Entry 9UD6 (electron microscopy, 2.65 A resolution); this record covers chains A and B of the 6 polymer chains in the assembly.

Chain A:
Name: Na(+)-translocating NADH-quinone reductase subunit A
Source organism: Vibrio cholerae O395
Notes: EC 7.2.1.1
UniProt: A5F5X1 (NQRA_VIBC3); numbering as in UniProt (aligned over 1-446)
Amino-acid sequence (446 residues; row label = number of the first residue in the row):
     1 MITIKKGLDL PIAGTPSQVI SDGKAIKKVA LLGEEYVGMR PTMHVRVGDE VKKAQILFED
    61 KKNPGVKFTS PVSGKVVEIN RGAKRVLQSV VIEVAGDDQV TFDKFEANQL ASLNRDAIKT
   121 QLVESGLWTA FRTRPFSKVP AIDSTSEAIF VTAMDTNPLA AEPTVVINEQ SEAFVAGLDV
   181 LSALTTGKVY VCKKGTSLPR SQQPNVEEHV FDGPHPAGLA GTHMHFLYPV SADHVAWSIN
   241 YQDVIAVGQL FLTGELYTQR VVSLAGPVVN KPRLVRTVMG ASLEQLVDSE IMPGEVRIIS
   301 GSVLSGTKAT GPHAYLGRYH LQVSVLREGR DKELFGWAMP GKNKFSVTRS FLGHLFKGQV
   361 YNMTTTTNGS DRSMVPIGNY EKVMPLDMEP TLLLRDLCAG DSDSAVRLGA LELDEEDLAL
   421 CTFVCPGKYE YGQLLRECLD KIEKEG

Chain B:
Name: Na(+)-translocating NADH-quinone reductase subunit B
Source organism: Vibrio cholerae O395
Notes: EC 7.2.1.1
UniProt: A5F5X0 (NQRB_VIBC3); residue numbers follow UniProt; this construct covers 1-415
Amino-acid sequence (415 residues; numbered 1 to 415; the number before each row is that of its first residue):
     1 MGLKKFLEDI EHHFEPGGKH EKWFALYEAA ATLFYTPGLV TKRSSHVRDS VDLKRIMIMV
    61 WLAVFPAMFW GMYNAGGQAI AALNHLYSGD QLAAIVAGNW HYWLTEMLGG TMSSDAGWGS
   121 KMLLGATYFL PIYATVFIVG GFWEVLFCMV RKHEVNEGFF VTSILFALIV PPTLPLWQAA
   181 LGITFGVVVA KEVFGGTGRN FLNPALAGRA FLFFAYPAQI SGDLVWTAAD GYSGATALSQ
   241 WAQGGAGALI NNATGQTITW MDAFIGNIPG SIGEVSTLAL MIGAAFIVYM GIASWRIIGG
   301 VMIGMILLST LFNVIGSDTN AMFNMPWHWH LVLGGFAFGM FFMATDPVSA SFTNSGKWAY
   361 GILIGVMCVL IRVVNPAYPE GMMLAILFAN LFAPLFDHVV VERNIKRRLA RYGKQ
Not modelled in the structure: 1-26, 414-415
Ligand contacts:
  - FMN (flavin mononucleotide), molecule 1: Ile-169, Leu-206, Arg-209, Phe-213, Trp-226, Ala-235, Thr-236, Ala-237, Leu-238, Ser-239, Gly-270, Ser-271, Glu-274, Gly-334, Gly-335, Phe-338, Gly-339, Met-343, Tyr-378, Pro-379, Glu-380, Gly-381, Met-382, Met-383, Leu-384
  - FMN, molecule 2: Phe-213, Phe-214, Pro-217, Ser-221, Gly-222, Asp-223, Ala-377, Tyr-378
  - riboflavin (RBF): Ile-56, Met-57, Val-60, Gly-158, Val-161, Thr-162, Leu-165, Lys-191, Thr-197, Gly-198, Asn-200, Leu-202, Asn-203, Pro-204, Ala-205, Ile-292, Phe-342, Met-343, Thr-345, Asp-346, Pro-347, Val-348, Ser-349
UniProt features mapped onto this chain:
  - modified residue: Thr-236 (FMN phosphoryl threonine)

Chain A / chain B interface:
Pairs across the interface (119):
  His-225(A) with Gly-413(B)
  Tyr-228(A) with Arg-411(B)
  Pro-229(A) with Arg-411(B), hydrogen bond (backbone-side chain)
  His-234(A) with Arg-411(B), hydrogen bond
  Arg-297(A) with Thr-41(B), hydrogen bond; His-46(B), hydrogen bond
  Ile-299(A) with His-46(B)
  Val-303(A) with Ser-44(B); Ser-45(B); His-46(B), hydrogen bond (backbone-backbone); Val-47(B)
  Leu-304(A) with Ser-44(B); Ser-45(B)
  Ser-305(A) with Ser-44(B)
  Gly-306(A) with Ser-44(B); His-46(B), hydrogen bond (backbone-side chain)
  Lys-308(A) with His-46(B)
  Leu-326(A) with Val-47(B), hydrophobic
  Glu-328(A) with Val-40(B)
  Gly-329(A) with Leu-39(B); Val-40(B)
  Arg-330(A) with Gly-38(B); Val-40(B)
  Asp-331(A) with Gly-38(B)
  Lys-332(A) with Thr-36(B); Pro-37(B); Gly-38(B)
  Glu-333(A) with Tyr-35(B); Thr-36(B), hydrogen bond (backbone-side chain)
  Leu-334(A) with Phe-34(B), hydrophobic; Tyr-35(B)
  Phe-335(A) with Phe-34(B), hydrogen bond (backbone-backbone)
  Trp-337(A) with Leu-33(B), hydrogen bond (side chain-backbone); Phe-34(B), hydrogen bond (side chain-backbone); Thr-36(B); Lys-54(B); Arg-55(B), hydrogen bond (backbone-side chain); Ile-58(B), hydrophobic
  Ala-338(A) with Arg-55(B)
  Met-339(A) with Arg-55(B), hydrogen bond (backbone-side chain)
  Lys-344(A) with Ser-50(B)
  Phe-345(A) with Asp-49(B); Ser-50(B), hydrogen bond (backbone-side chain)
  Ser-346(A) with Asp-49(B), hydrogen bond; Val-51(B)
  Val-347(A) with Asp-49(B), hydrogen bond (backbone-side chain)
  Thr-348(A) with Met-290(B)
  Arg-349(A) with Tyr-289(B), hydrogen bond (side chain-backbone); Met-290(B), hydrogen bond (backbone-backbone)
  Ser-350(A) with Arg-55(B), hydrogen bond (backbone-side chain); Met-290(B)
  Phe-351(A) with Ser-50(B); Val-51(B); Arg-55(B)
  His-354(A) with Tyr-289(B), hydrogen bond
  Leu-355(A) with Tyr-289(B)
  Met-363(A) with Val-47(B), hydrophobic
  Thr-364(A) with His-46(B); Val-47(B)
  Thr-365(A) with Val-40(B); Thr-41(B), hydrogen bond (backbone-backbone); His-46(B)
  Thr-366(A) with Leu-39(B); Arg-48(B)
  Thr-367(A) with Leu-39(B); Val-40(B); Thr-41(B)
  Asn-368(A) with Arg-48(B); Asp-49(B); Ser-50(B); Val-51(B); Asp-52(B)
  Gly-369(A) with Pro-37(B)
  Arg-372(A) with Glu-154(B), salt bridge; Val-155(B); Asn-156(B); Glu-157(B), salt bridge
  Ser-373(A) with Thr-197(B), hydrogen bond (side chain-backbone); Arg-199(B), hydrogen bond
  Met-374(A) with Gly-198(B)
  Val-375(A) with Leu-53(B), hydrophobic; Pro-347(B), hydrophobic
  Pro-376(A) with Pro-347(B); Phe-352(B), hydrophobic
  Ile-377(A) with Ile-56(B), hydrophobic; Gly-291(B)
  Asp-387(A) with Asn-404(B), hydrogen bond; Arg-407(B), salt bridge; Arg-408(B), hydrogen bond (backbone-side chain); Gly-413(B)
  Met-388(A) with Arg-408(B)
  Glu-389(A) with Thr-353(B); Val-400(B)
  Thr-391(A) with Phe-352(B)
  Leu-392(A) with Phe-352(B), hydrophobic; Thr-353(B); Val-401(B), hydrophobic
  Arg-395(A) with Gly-198(B), hydrogen bond (side chain-backbone); Phe-352(B)
  Arg-407(A) with Glu-402(B), salt bridge; Ile-405(B); Arg-408(B), hydrogen bond (backbone-side chain)
  Leu-408(A) with Arg-408(B), hydrogen bond (backbone-side chain)
  Gly-409(A) with Arg-408(B)
  Glu-412(A) with Arg-408(B), salt bridge
  Ala-419(A) with Ser-45(B)
  Thr-422(A) with Ser-45(B); Arg-48(B)
  Phe-423(A) with Ser-45(B); Val-47(B); Arg-48(B); Asp-49(B), hydrogen bond (backbone-backbone)
  Pro-426(A) with Asp-52(B)
  Lys-428(A) with Arg-48(B); Asp-49(B), hydrogen bond (side chain-backbone); Val-51(B), hydrogen bond (side chain-backbone)
  Glu-430(A) with Arg-43(B), salt bridge; Arg-48(B), salt bridge
  Gln-433(A) with Arg-43(B)
Also at the interface, not in a pair above, chain A (72 interface residues in all): Ser-302, Thr-307, Gly-336, Pro-340, Ser-370, Asn-379, Glu-381, Val-424, Tyr-429
Also at the interface, not in a pair above, chain B (53 interface residues in all): Lys-42, Met-59, Val-288, Ile-292, Val-348, Asn-354, Tyr-412

In short:
72 residues of chain A and 53 residues of chain B are in contact; the contacts include 30 hydrogen bonds and 7
salt bridges. Polar pairs include Arg-372(A)/Glu-154(B), Arg-372(A)/Glu-157(B) and Asp-387(A)/Arg-407(B).
Chain B binds flavin mononucleotide and riboflavin.
Here chain A is Na(+)-translocating NADH-quinone reductase subunit A and chain B is Na(+)-translocating
NADH-quinone reductase subunit B, both from Vibrio cholerae O395. Entry 9UD6 (Cryo-EM structure of
Na+-translocating NADH-ubiquinone oxidoreductase from Vibrio cholerae reduced by NADH, in the absence of ...)
was determined by electron microscopy (same publication as 9U5G, 9UD3, 9UD4, 9UD5, 9UD8, 9UD9 and 4 further
entries).
